PDB entry 8Z6W | electron microscopy, 3.04 A resolution | chains G and C of the 9 polymer chains in the assembly

# Chain G
Name: CYFN1006-2 heavy chain
From: Homo sapiens
Chain sequence (218 residues; row label = number of the first residue in the row; note: 9 numbers in that range are skipped by the numbering (no residue carries them; nothing is unmodelled there)):
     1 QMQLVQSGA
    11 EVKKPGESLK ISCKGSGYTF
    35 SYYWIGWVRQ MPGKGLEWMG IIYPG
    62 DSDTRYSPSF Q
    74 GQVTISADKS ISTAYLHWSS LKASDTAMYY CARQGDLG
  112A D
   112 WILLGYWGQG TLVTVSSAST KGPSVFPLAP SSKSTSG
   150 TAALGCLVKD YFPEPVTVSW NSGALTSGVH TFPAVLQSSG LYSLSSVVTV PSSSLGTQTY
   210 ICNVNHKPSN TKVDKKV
Disulfides: Cys23-Cys104, Cys155-Cys211

# Chain C
Name: Spike glycoprotein, Fibritin, Expression Tag
From: Severe acute respiratory syndrome coronavirus 2
UniProtKB: chimeric construct of P0DTC2, P10104: residues 18-1208 from P0DTC2 (SPIKE_SARS2) positions 14-1204 (UniProt number = residue number - 4); residues 1211-1238 from P10104 positions 458-485 (UniProt number = residue number - 753)
Chain sequence (1295 residues; each row starts with the number of its first residue; numbers below 1 keep their minus sign (Met-6 is residue -6)):
    -6 MPMGSLQPLA TLYLLGMLVA SVLAQCVNLI TRTQSYTNSF TRGVYYPDKV FRSSVLHSTH
    54 DLFLPFFSNV TWFHAIHVSG TNGTKRFDNP ALPFNDGVYF ASTEKSNIIR GWIFGTTLDS
   114 KTQSLLIVNN ATNVVIKVCE FQFCNDPFLD VYQKNNKSWM ESEFRVYSSA NNCTFEYVSQ
   174 PFLMDLEGKE GNFKNLREFV FKNIDGYFKI YSKHTPINLE RDLPQGFSAL EPLVDLPIGI
   234 NITRFQTLLA LHRSYLTPVD SSSGWTAGAA AYYVGYLQPR TFLLKYNENG TITDAVDCAL
   294 DPLSETKCTL KSFTVEKGIY QTSNFRVQPT ESIVRFPNIT NLCPFHEVFN ATTFASVYAW
   354 NRKRISNCVA DYSVIYNFAP FFAFKCYGVS PTKLNDLCFT NVYADSFVIR GNEVSQIAPG
   414 QTGNIADYNY KLPDDFTGCV IAWNSNKLDS KPSGNYNYLY RLLRKSKLKP FERDISTEIY
   474 QAGNKPCNGV AGPNCYSPLQ SYGFRPTYGV GHQPYRVVVL SFELLHAPAT VCGPKKSTNL
   534 VKNKCVNFNF NGLTGTGVLT ESNKKFLPFQ QFGRDIADTT DAVRDPQTLE ILDITPCSFG
   594 GVSVITPGTN TSNQVAVLYQ GVNCTEVPVA IHADQLTPTW RVYSTGSNVF QTRAGCLIGA
   654 EYVNNSYECD IPIGAGICAS YQTQTKSHGS ASSVASQSII AYTMSLGAEN SVAYSNNSIA
   714 IPTNFTISVT TEILPVSMTK TSVDCTMYIC GDSTECSNLL LQYGSFCTQL KRALTGIAVE
   774 QDKNTQEVFA QVKQIYKTPP IKYFGGFNFS QILPDPSKPS KRSPIEDLLF NKVTLADAGF
   834 IKQYGDCLGD IAARDLICAQ KFNGLTVLPP LLTDEMIAQY TSALLAGTIT SGWTFGAGPA
   894 LQIPFPMQMA YRFNGIGVTQ NVLYENQKLI ANQFNSAIGK IQDSLSSTPS ALGKLQDVVN
   954 HNAQALNTLV KQLSSKFGAI SSVLNDILSR LDPPEAEVQI DRLITGRLQS LQTYVTQQLI
  1014 RAAEIRASAN LAATKMSECV LGQSKRVDFC GKGYHLMSFP QSAPHGVVFL HVTYVPAQEK
  1074 NFTTAPAICH DGKAHFPREG VFVSNGTHWF VTQRNFYEPQ IITTDNTFVS GNCDVVIGIV
  1134 NNTVYDPLQP ELDSFKEELD KYFKNHTSPD VDLGDISGIN ASVVNIQKEI DRLNEVAKNL
  1194 NESLIDLQEL GKYEQGSGYI PEAPRDGQAY VRKDGEWVFL STFLSGLEVL FQGPGGWSHP
  1254 QFEKGGGSGG GSGGSAWSHP QFEKGGSHHH HHHHH
Disordered / not traced: -6 to 25, 69-77, 147-151, 175-179, 187, 261-263, 679-687, 1145-1288
Differences from the reference sequence: initiating methionine (-6); expression tag (-5 to 17); variant Ile23 (Thr19 in P0DTC2), Ser28 (Ala27 in P0DTC2), His53 (Gln52 in P0DTC2), Ala84 (Val83 in P0DTC2), Asp143 (Gly142 in P0DTC2), Gln146 (His in P0DTC2), Glu183 (Gln in P0DTC2), Glu213 (Val in P0DTC2), Val252 (Gly in P0DTC2), His339 (Gly in P0DTC2), Thr346 (Arg in P0DTC2), Ile368 (Leu in P0DTC2), Phe371 (Ser in P0DTC2), Pro373 (Ser in P0DTC2), Phe375 (Ser in P0DTC2), Ala376 (Thr in P0DTC2), Asn405 (Asp in P0DTC2), Ser408 (Arg in P0DTC2), Asn417 (Lys in P0DTC2), Lys440 (Asn in P0DTC2), Pro445 (Val in P0DTC2), Ser446 (Gly in P0DTC2), Leu456 (Phe in P0DTC2), Lys460 (Asn in P0DTC2), Asn477 (Ser in P0DTC2), Ala484 (Glu in P0DTC2), Pro486 (Phe in P0DTC2), Ser490 (Phe in P0DTC2), Arg498 (Gln in P0DTC2), Tyr501 (Asn in P0DTC2), Gly614 (Asp in P0DTC2), Tyr655 (His in P0DTC2), Lys679 (Asn in P0DTC2), His681 (Pro in P0DTC2), Lys764 (Asn in P0DTC2), Tyr796 (Asp in P0DTC2), His954 (Gln in P0DTC2), Lys969 (Asn in P0DTC2), Pro986 (Lys in P0DTC2), Pro987 (Val in P0DTC2); conflict Lys478 (Thr in P0DTC2), His505 (Tyr in P0DTC2), Gly682 (Arg in P0DTC2), Ser683 (Arg in P0DTC2), Ser685 (Arg in P0DTC2), Pro817 (Phe in P0DTC2), Pro892 (Ala in P0DTC2), Pro899 (Ala in P0DTC2), Pro942 (Ala in P0DTC2); linker (1209-1210)
UniProt features mapped onto this chain:
  - glycosylation (N-linked (GlcNAc...) asparagine): Asn21 (complex), Asn126 (hybrid)
Disulfides: Cys132-Cys166, Cys291-Cys301, Cys336-Cys361, Cys379-Cys432, Cys391-Cys525, Cys480-Cys488, Cys538-Cys590, Cys617-Cys649, Cys662-Cys671, Cys738-Cys760, Cys743-Cys749, Cys840-Cys851, Cys1032-Cys1043, Cys1082-Cys1126

# How chain G and chain C interact
Residue-residue contacts - 17 pairs, chain G then chain C:
  Tyr36(G) - Pro499(C)  hydrophobic
  Tyr36(G) - Thr500(C)
  Tyr37(G) - Pro445(C)
  Trp38(G) - Lys440(C)  hydrogen bond (side chain-backbone)
  Trp38(G) - Leu441(C)  hydrophobic
  Asp62(G) - Lys440(C)  salt bridge
  Asp64(G) - Lys440(C)  salt bridge
  Arg66(G) - Leu441(C)
  Asp109(G) - Lys444(C)
  Asp109(G) - Ser446(C)
  Leu110(G) - Lys444(C)
  Gly111(G) - Lys444(C)  hydrogen bond (backbone-side chain)
  Trp112(G) - Thr345(C)
  Trp112(G) - Leu441(C)  hydrophobic
  Asp112A(G) - Thr345(C)
  Asp112A(G) - Thr346(C)
  Ile113(G) - Thr345(C)
Other interface residues (no listed pair), chain G (13 interface residues in all): Tyr57

# In short
The interface between chain G and chain C involves 13 residues on one side and 9 on the other, with 2 hydrogen
bonds and 2 salt bridges. Among the polar pairs are Asp62(G)-Lys440(C), Asp64(G)-Lys440(C) and
Trp38(G)-Lys440(C).
Chain G is CYFN1006-2 heavy chain (Homo sapiens) and chain C is Spike glycoprotein, Fibritin, Expression Tag
(Severe acute respiratory syndrome coronavirus 2); the structure, Structure of EG.5.1 S trimer with 3
down-RBDs complex with antibody CYFN1006-2, was determined by electron microscopy.
